Entry 5L1L (X-ray diffraction, 1.62 A resolution); this record covers chains A and P of the 3 polymer chains in the assembly.

[Chain A]
Name: DNA polymerase eta
From: Homo sapiens
Notes: EC 2.7.7.7
UniProt: Q9Y253 (POLH_HUMAN); residue numbers follow UniProt; this construct covers 1-432
Chain sequence (435 residues; row label = number of the first residue in the row; numbers below 1 keep their minus sign (Gly-2 is residue -2)):
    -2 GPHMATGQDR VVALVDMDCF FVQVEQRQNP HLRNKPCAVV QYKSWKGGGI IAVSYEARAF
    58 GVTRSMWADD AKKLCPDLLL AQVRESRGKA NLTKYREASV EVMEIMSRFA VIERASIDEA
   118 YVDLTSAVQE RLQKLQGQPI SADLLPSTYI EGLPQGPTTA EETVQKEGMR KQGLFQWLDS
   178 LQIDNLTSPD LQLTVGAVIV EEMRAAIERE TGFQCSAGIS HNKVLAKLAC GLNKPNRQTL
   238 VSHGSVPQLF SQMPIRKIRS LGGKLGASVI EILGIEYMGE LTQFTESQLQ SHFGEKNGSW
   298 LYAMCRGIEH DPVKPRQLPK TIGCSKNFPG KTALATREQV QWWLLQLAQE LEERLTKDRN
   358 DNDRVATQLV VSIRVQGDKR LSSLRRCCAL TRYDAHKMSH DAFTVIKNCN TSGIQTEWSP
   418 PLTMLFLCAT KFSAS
Not modelled in the structure: 155-159
Sequence notes: expression tag (-2 to 0)
Ion coordination: Mg2+ site 1: Asp13, Met14, Asp115 (together with 0KX); Mg2+ site 2: Asp13, Asp115, Glu116 (together with 0KX) (shared with DT8(P) of chain P)
Ligand contacts: 0KX (2'-deoxy-5'-O-[(R)-hydroxy{[(R)-hydroxy(phosphonooxy)phosphoryl]amino}phosphoryl]cytidine): Asp13, Met14, Asp15, Cys16, Phe17, Phe18, Ile48, Ala49, Tyr52, Arg55, Arg61, Ile114, Asp115, Glu116, Lys231
UniProt features mapped onto this chain:
  - binding site (Mg(2+)): Asp13, Met14, Asp115, Glu116
  - binding site (Mn(2+)): Asp13, Met14, Asp115, Glu116
  - binding site (a 2'-deoxyribonucleoside 5'-triphosphate): Arg61
Reported in the primary citation:
  - binding site for 0KX: Arg61

[Chain P]
Molecule: 8-nt DNA strand
Sequence (8 nucleotides; each row starts with the number of its first residue):
     1 AGCGTCAT
Ion coordination: Mg2+: DT8 (together with 0KX) (shared with Asp13(A), Asp115(A), Glu116(A) of chain A)

[Interface between chain A and chain P]
Pairs across the interface - 23 pairs, chain A then chain P:
  Ser113(A) - DT8(P)  hydrogen bond to the phosphate
  Asp115(A) - DT8(P)  phosphate contact
  Glu116(A) - DT8(P)  phosphate contact
  Lys224(A) - DT8(P)  salt bridge to the phosphate
  Ile255(A) - DA7(P)  phosphate contact
  Arg256(A) - DA7(P)  phosphate contact
  Ser257(A) - DC6(P)  phosphate contact
  Ser257(A) - DA7(P)  hydrogen bond to the phosphate
  Leu258(A) - DA7(P)  hydrogen bond to the phosphate
  Gly259(A) - DA7(P)  hydrogen bond to the phosphate
  Gly260(A) - DC6(P)  phosphate contact
  Gly260(A) - DA7(P)  phosphate contact
  Lys261(A) - DT5(P)  salt bridge to the phosphate
  Lys261(A) - DC6(P)  hydrogen bond to the phosphate
  Leu262(A) - DC6(P)  hydrogen bond to the phosphate
  Arg377(A) - DG4(P)  salt bridge to the phosphate
  Leu378(A) - DC6(P)  base contact
  Leu381(A) - DC3(P)  phosphate contact
  Arg382(A) - DG2(P)  sugar contact
  Arg382(A) - DC3(P)  hydrogen bond to the phosphate
  Arg382(A) - DG4(P)  hydrogen bond to the base
  Arg383(A) - DG2(P)  sugar contact
  Cys384(A) - DG2(P)  hydrogen bond to the phosphate
Interface residues without a listed pair, chain A (21 interface residues in all): Asp13, Ser379, Ser380
Interface residues without a listed pair, chain P (8 interface residues in all): DA1

[In short]
21 residues of chain A and 8 residues of chain P are in contact; the contacts include 9 hydrogen bonds and 3
salt bridges. Polar contacts include Arg382(A)-DG4(P), Ser113(A)-DT8(P) and Ser257(A)-DA7(P). Ligands of chain
A: compound 0KX. From the paper: a binding site for 0KX at Arg61(A).
Here chain A is DNA polymerase eta (Homo sapiens) and chain P is an 8-nt DNA strand. Entry 5L1L (PostInsertion
complex of Human DNA Polymerase Eta bypassing an O6-Methyl-2'-deoxyguanosine : dT site) was determined by
X-ray diffraction, deposited together with 5L1I, 5L1J and 5L1K.
